PDB entry 4IZN | X-ray diffraction, 2.15 A resolution | chains A and B of the 4 polymer chains in the assembly

Chain A (and B):
Molecule: Fluorescent protein Dronpa
Notes: chain B of this document is another copy of the same molecule, construct and numbering; everything in this record applies to it too
Reference sequence: Q5TLG6 (Q5TLG6_9CNID); aligned to UniProt positions 1-224 over residues 1-224
Sequence (255 residues; row label = number of the first residue in the row; note: 2 numbers in that range are skipped by the numbering (no residue carries them; nothing is unmodelled there); numbers below 1 keep their minus sign (Met-32 is residue -32)):
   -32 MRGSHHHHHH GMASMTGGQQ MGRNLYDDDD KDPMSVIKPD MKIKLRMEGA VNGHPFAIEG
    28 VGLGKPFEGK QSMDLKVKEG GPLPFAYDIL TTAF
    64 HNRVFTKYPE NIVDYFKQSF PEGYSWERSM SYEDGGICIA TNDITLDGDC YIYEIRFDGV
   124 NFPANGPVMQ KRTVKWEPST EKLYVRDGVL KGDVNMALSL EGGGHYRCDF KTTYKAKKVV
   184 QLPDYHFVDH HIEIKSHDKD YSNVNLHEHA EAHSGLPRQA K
Not modelled in the structure: -32 to 0, 221-224
Glycans and other covalent adducts: covalent link Phe61-His64
Modified residues: His64 (2-[1-amino-2-(1H-imidazol-5-yl)ethyl]-1-(carboxymethyl)-4-[(4-oxocyclohexa-2,5-dien-1-ylidene)methyl]-1H-imidazol-5-olate; CR8)
Sequence notes: expression tag (-32 to 0); engineered mutation Ala60 (Val in Q5TLG6), Thr69 (Ala in Q5TLG6), Ser94 (Asn in Q5TLG6), Ile102 (Asn in Q5TLG6), Gly218 (Glu in Q5TLG6); chromophore (64, 64, 64)
Metal / ion sites: K+: Lys134, Thr136, Glu164
What the authors report for this chain:
  - conformationally variable residues: Arg66

Interface between chain A and chain B:
Contacting residue pairs (32; chain A residue first):
  Asn19(A) with Glu90(B); Lys178(B)
  Glu90(A) with Asn19(B); Val123(B); Asn124(B), hydrogen bond (side chain-backbone)
  Arg91(A) with Val123(B)
  Ser92(A) with Ile100(B); Asn124(B)
  Ile100(A) with Ser92(B); Ile102(B)
  Ile102(A) with Ile102(B), hydrophobic; Asp121(B); Gly122(B); Val123(B), hydrophobic
  Thr104(A) with Val123(B)
  Arg119(A) with Arg119(B); Asp121(B)
  Asp121(A) with Ile102(B); Asp121(B)
  Gly122(A) with Ile102(B)
  Val123(A) with Glu90(B); Ile102(B), hydrophobic; Thr104(B)
  Asn124(A) with Glu90(B), hydrogen bond (backbone-side chain); Ser92(B); Lys174(B), hydrogen bond (side chain-backbone); Thr176(B), hydrogen bond
  Asn128(A) with Asp150(B)
  Asp150(A) with Asn128(B)
  Lys174(A) with Asn124(B), hydrogen bond (backbone-side chain)
  Thr176(A) with Asn124(B), hydrogen bond
  Lys178(A) with Asn19(B)
Also at the interface, not in a pair above, chain A (21 interface residues in all): Gly20, Ala103, Phe125, Pro126
Also at the interface, not in a pair above, chain B (20 interface residues in all): Gly20, Arg91, Ala103, Pro126

In short:
Chain A and chain B form an interface of 21 and 20 residues respectively; the contacts include 6 hydrogen
bonds. Polar contacts include Glu90(A)-Asn124(B), Asn124(A)-Lys174(B) and Asn124(A)-Thr176(B). Lys134(A),
Thr136(A) and Glu164(A) coordinate K+. The paper reports conformational variability at Arg66(A).
Both chains are Fluorescent protein Dronpa. Entry 4IZN (Structure of pcDronpa-A69T mutant) was determined by
X-ray diffraction, deposited together with 4HQ8, 4HQ9 and 4HQC.
